8Y6Q - chains O and N of the 16 polymer chains in the assembly; structure by electron microscopy, 7.00 A resolution (low resolution: residue-level contacts below are approximate; hydrogen-bond / salt-bridge calls are withheld).

Chain O:
Molecule: Apaf-1 related killer DARK
Source organism: Drosophila melanogaster
Reference sequence: Q7KLI1 (Q7KLI1_DROME); numbering as in UniProt (aligned over 10-1246)
Amino-acid sequence (1237 residues; row label = number of the first residue in the row):
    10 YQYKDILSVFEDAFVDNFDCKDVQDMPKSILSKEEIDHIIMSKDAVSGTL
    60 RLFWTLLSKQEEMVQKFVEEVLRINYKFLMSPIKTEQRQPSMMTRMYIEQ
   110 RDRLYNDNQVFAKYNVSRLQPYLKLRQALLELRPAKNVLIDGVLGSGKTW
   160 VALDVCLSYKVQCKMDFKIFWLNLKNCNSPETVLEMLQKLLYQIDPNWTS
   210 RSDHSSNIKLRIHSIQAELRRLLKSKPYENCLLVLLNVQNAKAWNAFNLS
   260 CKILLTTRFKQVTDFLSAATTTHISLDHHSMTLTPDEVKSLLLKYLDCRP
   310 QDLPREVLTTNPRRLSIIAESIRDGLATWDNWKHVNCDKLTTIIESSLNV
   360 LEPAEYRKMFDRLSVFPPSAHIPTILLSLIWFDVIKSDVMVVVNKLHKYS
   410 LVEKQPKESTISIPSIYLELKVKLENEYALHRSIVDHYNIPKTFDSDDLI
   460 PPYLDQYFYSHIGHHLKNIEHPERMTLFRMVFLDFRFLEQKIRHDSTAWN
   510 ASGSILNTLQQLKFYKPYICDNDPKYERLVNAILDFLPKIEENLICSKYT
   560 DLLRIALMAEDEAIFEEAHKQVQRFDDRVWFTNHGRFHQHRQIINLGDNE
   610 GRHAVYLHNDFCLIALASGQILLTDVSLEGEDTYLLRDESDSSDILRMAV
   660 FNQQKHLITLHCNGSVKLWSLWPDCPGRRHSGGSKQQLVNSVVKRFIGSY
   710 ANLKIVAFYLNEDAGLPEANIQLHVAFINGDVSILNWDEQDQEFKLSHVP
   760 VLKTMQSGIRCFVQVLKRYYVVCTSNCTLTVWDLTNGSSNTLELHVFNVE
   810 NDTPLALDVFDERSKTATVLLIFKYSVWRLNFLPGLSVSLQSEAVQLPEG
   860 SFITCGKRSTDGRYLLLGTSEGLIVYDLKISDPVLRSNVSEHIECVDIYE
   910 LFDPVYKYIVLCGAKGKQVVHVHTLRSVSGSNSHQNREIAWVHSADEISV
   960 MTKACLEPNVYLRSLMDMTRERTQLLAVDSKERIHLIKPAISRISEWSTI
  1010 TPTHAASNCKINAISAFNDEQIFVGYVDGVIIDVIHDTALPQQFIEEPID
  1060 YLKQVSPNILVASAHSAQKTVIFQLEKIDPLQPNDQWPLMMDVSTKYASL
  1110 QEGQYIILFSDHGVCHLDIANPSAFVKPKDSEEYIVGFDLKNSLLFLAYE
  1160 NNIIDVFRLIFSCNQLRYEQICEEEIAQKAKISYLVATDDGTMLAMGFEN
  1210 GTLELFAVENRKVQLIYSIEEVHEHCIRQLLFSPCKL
Unresolved in the structure: 334-335, 390-395, 416-417, 504-515, 550-557, 584-606, 688, 693, 698-701, 741-745, 754-755, 788-802, 827, 838-840, 859-861, 871, 932-933, 943-945, 953-954, 962-963, 972-974, 982-983, 993-994, 1001-1006, 1014-1017, 1033-1035, 1044, 1054-1055, 1073-1075, 1086-1089, 1095-1097, 1106-1107, 1114-1119, 1128, 1138-1140, 1156-1162, 1168-1179, 1197-1198, 1206-1214

Chain N:
Molecule: Caspase Dronc
Source organism: Drosophila melanogaster
Notes: EC 3.4.22.-; fragment: card
Reference sequence: Q9XYF4 (DRONC_DROME); numbering as in UniProt (aligned over 10-111)
Amino-acid sequence (102 residues; row label = number of the first residue in the row):
    10 MPKRHREHIRKNLNILVEWTNYERLAMECVQQGILTVQMLRNTQDLNGKP
    60 FNMDEKDVRVEQHRRLLLKITQRGPTAYNLLINALRNINCLDAAVLLESV
   110 DE
UniProt features mapped onto this chain:
  - mutagenesis: Leu-55 to Val-67 (Does not disrupt interaction with Dark but fails to induce assembly of the Dark apoptosome complex), Gln-81 to Arg-82 (Abrogates interaction with Dark and disrupts Dark-mediated autocatalytic activation of Dronc)

Chain O / chain N interface:
Pairs across the interface - 24 pairs, chain O then chain N:
  Asp-25(O) with Arg-15(N); Gln-81(N)
  Asn-26(O) with Gln-81(N)
  Asp-31(O) with Gln-47(N); Asn-51(N)
  Val-32(O) with Gln-47(N)
  Asn-84(O) with Arg-82(N)
  Tyr-85(O) with Arg-82(N)
  Lys-86(O) with Arg-82(N)
  Phe-87(O) with Arg-82(N); Gly-83(N); Pro-84(N)
  Leu-88(O) with Arg-82(N)
  Trp-678(O) with Gly-57(N); Phe-60(N); Asn-61(N)
  Ser-679(O) with Phe-60(N)
  Leu-680(O) with Phe-60(N)
  Gln-696(O) with Gly-57(N); Pro-59(N); Phe-60(N)
  Leu-697(O) with Phe-60(N)
  Val-702(O) with Phe-60(N)
  Glu-721(O) with Phe-60(N)
Also at the interface, not in a pair above, chain N (15 interface residues in all): Met-10, Thr-45, Met-48, Lys-58

Summary:
The interface between chain O and chain N involves 16 residues on one side and 15 on the other. From UniProt:
15 mutagenesis sites on chain N.
Here chain O is Apaf-1 related killer DARK and chain N is Caspase Dronc, both from Drosophila melanogaster.
Entry 8Y6Q (Structure of the Dark/Dronc complex) was determined by electron microscopy, deposited together
with 8Y6P.
